PDB entry 8CF8 | electron microscopy, 2.20 A resolution | chains A and I of the 9 polymer chains in the assembly

[Chain A]
Molecule: 16S rRNA
From: Escherichia coli BW25113
Sequence (1540 nucleotides; numbered 1 to 1540; the number before each row is that of its first residue):
     1 AAAUUGAAGAGUUUGAUCAUGGCUCAGAUUGAACGCUGGCGGCAGGCCUA
    51 ACACAUGCAAGUCGAACGGUAACAGGAAGAAGCUUGCUUCUUUGCUGACG
   101 AGUGGCGGACGGGUGAGUAAUGUCUGGGAAACUGCCUGAUGGAGGGGGAU
   151 AACUACUGGAAACGGUAGCUAAUACCGCAUAACGUCGCAAGACCAAAGAG
   201 GGGGACCUUCGGGCCUCUUGCCAUCGGAUGUGCCCAGAUGGGAUUAGCUA
   251 GUAGGUGGGGUAACGGCUCACCUAGGCGACGAUCCCUAGCUGGUCUGAGA
   301 GGAUGACCAGCCACACUGGAACUGAGACACGGUCCAGACUCCUACGGGAG
   351 GCAGCAGUGGGGAAUAUUGCACAAUGGGCGCAAGCCUGAUGCAGCCAUGC
   401 CGCGUGUAUGAAGAAGCCCUUCGGGUUGUAAAGUACUUUCAGCGGGGAGG
   451 AAGGGAGUAAAGUUAAUACCUUUGCUCAUUGACGUUACCCGCAGAAGAAG
   501 CACCGGCUAACUCCGUGCCAGCAGCCXCGGUAAUACGGAGGGUGCAAGCG
   551 UUAAUCGGAAUUACUGGGCGUAAAGCGCACGCAGGCGGUUUGUUAAGUCA
   601 GAUGUGAAAUCCCCGGGCUCAACCUGGGAACUGCAUCUGAUACUGGCAAG
   651 CUUGAGUCUCGUAGAGGGGGGUAGAAUUCCAGGUGUAGCGGUGAAAUGCG
   701 UAGAGAUCUGGAGGAAUACCGGUGGCGAAGGCGGCCCCCUGGACGAAGAC
   751 UGACGCUCAGGUGCGAAAGCGUGGGGAGCAAACAGGAUUAGAUACCCUGG
   801 UAGUCCACGCCGUAAACGAUGUCGACUUGGAGGUUGUGCCCUUGAGGCGU
   851 GGCUUCCGGAGCUAACGCGUUAAGUCGACCGCCUGGGGAGUACGGCCGCA
   901 AGGUUAAAACUCAAAUGAAUUGACGGGGGCCCGCACAAGCGGUGGAGCAU
   951 GUGGUUUAAUUCGAUGXAACGCGAAGAACCUUACCUGGUCUUGACAUCCA
  1001 CGGAAGUUUUCAGAGAUGAGAAUGUGCCUUCGGGAACCGUGAGACAGGUG
  1051 CUGCAUGGCUGUCGUCAGCUCGUGUUGUGAAAUGUUGGGUUAAGUCCCGC
  1101 AACGAGCGCAACCCUUAUCCUUUGUUGCCAGCGGUCCGGCCGGGAACUCA
  1151 AAGGAGACUGCCAGUGAUAAACUGGAGGAAGGUGGGGAUGACGUCAAGUC
  1201 AUCAUGGCCCUUACGACCAGGGCUACACACGUGCUACAAUGGCGCAUACA
  1251 AAGAGAAGCGACCUCGCGAGAGCAAGCGGACCUCAUAAAGUGCGUCGUAG
  1301 UCCGGAUUGGAGUCUGCAACUCGACUCCAUGAAGUCGGAAUCGCUAGUAA
  1351 UCGUGGAUCAGAAUGCCACGGUGAAUACGUUCCCGGGCCUUGUACACACC
  1401 GCCCGUXACACCAUGGGAGUGGGUUGCAAAAGAAGUAGGUAGCUUAACCU
  1451 UCGGGAGGGCGCUUACCACUUUGUGAUUCAUGACUGGGGUGAAGUCGUAA
  1501 CAAGGUAACCGUAGGGGAACCUGCGGUUGGAUCACCUCCU
Unresolved in the structure: 1-929, 1390-1540
Modified positions: PSU (pseudouridine-5'-monophosphate) at position 516, G7M (N7-methyl-guanosine-5'-monophosphate) at position 527, 2MG (2N-methylguanosine-5'-monophosphate) at position 966, 5MC (5-methylcytidine-5'-monophosphate) at position 967, 2MG (2N-methylguanosine-5'-monophosphate) at position 1207, 4OC (4n,o2'-methylcytidine-5'-monophosphate) at position 1402, 5MC (5-methylcytidine-5'-monophosphate) at position 1407, UR3 (3-methyluridine-5'-monophoshate) at position 1498, 2MG (2N-methylguanosine-5'-monophosphate) at position 1516, MA6 (6N-dimethyladenosine-5'-monophoshate) at position 1518, MA6 (6N-dimethyladenosine-5'-monophoshate) at position 1519
Metal / ion sites: Mg2+ site 1 near C934 (its only coordinating residue here); Mg2+ site 2 near A937 (its only coordinating residue here); K+ site 1: U943, G944; K+ site 2: U943, G944, G945; Mg2+ site 3: G944, G945; Mg2+ site 4: A964, U1199; K+ site 3: G971, G1233, U1364; Mg2+ site 5 near C972 (its only coordinating residue here); K+ site 4: G976, C1359, G1361, A1362; K+ site 5: A978, C979; Mg2+ site 6: C979, C980, U981, G1222; Mg2+ site 7 near C980 (its only coordinating residue here); 13 more Mg2+ sites not listed; 7 more K+ sites not listed
Ligand contacts: Eravacycline (YQM): U965, 2MG_966, G1053, C1054, C1195, A1196, A1197, G1198
Reported in the primary citation:
  - Mg2+ coordination through a water molecule: 2MG_966

[Chain I]
Molecule: Small ribosomal subunit protein uS9
From: Escherichia coli BW25113
Reference sequence: P0A7X3 (RS9_ECOLI); residues 1-130 here = UniProt positions 1-130
Amino-acid sequence (130 residues; row label = number of the first residue in the row):
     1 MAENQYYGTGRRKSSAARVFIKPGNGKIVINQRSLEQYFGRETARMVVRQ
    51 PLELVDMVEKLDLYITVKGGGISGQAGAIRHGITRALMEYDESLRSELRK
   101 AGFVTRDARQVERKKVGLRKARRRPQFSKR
Unresolved in the structure: 1-3
Curated features (UniProtKB/Swiss-Prot):
  - mutagenesis: Thr105 to Arg130 (Cold sensitive for growth at 30 degrees Celsius. 350-fold reduced affinity of the 30S subunit P site for certain tRNAs in vitro), Ser128 to Arg130 (Very cold sensitive for growth at 30 degrees Celsius. Almost no P site binding of certain tRNAs in vitro)

[Chain A / chain I interface]
Residue-residue contacts (121; chain A residue first):
  G941(A) with Arg123(I), base contact
  G942(A) with Gln126(I), hydrogen bond to the base
  U943(A) with Gln126(I), hydrogen bond to the sugar
  2MG_966(A) with Lys129(I), hydrogen bond to the sugar
  5MC_967(A) with Phe127(I), phosphate contact
  C970(A) with Arg130(I), hydrogen bond to the base
  U1116(A) with Gln110(I), sugar contact
  A1117(A) with Arg106(I), hydrogen bond to the phosphate; Ala108(I), sugar contact
  U1118(A) with Arg11(I), salt bridge to the phosphate; Arg85(I), hydrogen bond to the phosphate; Arg106(I), salt bridge to the phosphate
  C1119(A) with Arg11(I), salt bridge to the phosphate; Arg85(I), salt bridge to the phosphate
  C1128(A) with Lys68(I), sugar contact
  C1129(A) with Arg18(I), sugar contact
  A1130(A) with Gln5(I), hydrogen bond to the sugar; Arg18(I), salt bridge to the phosphate; Phe20(I), sugar contact; Tyr64(I), hydrogen bond to the phosphate
  A1146(A) with Arg18(I), hydrogen bond to the base
  C1147(A) with Tyr7(I), hydrogen bond to the sugar; Thr9(I), hydrogen bond to the phosphate; Arg18(I), hydrogen bond to the sugar
  U1148(A) with Tyr7(I), sugar contact; Thr9(I), hydrogen bond to the phosphate; Arg11(I), salt bridge to the phosphate; Ala16(I), phosphate contact; Arg18(I), sugar contact; Lys68(I), hydrogen bond to the base
  C1149(A) with Arg11(I), salt bridge to the phosphate; Ala16(I), phosphate contact
  G1178(A) with Arg95(I), phosphate contact; Arg99(I), hydrogen bond to the base
  A1179(A) with Arg95(I), salt bridge to the phosphate; Arg99(I), salt bridge to the phosphate; Val104(I), phosphate contact; Thr105(I), phosphate contact; Arg106(I), hydrogen bond to the sugar
  A1180(A) with Arg99(I), salt bridge to the phosphate; Thr105(I), hydrogen bond to the phosphate
  G1186(A) with Glu112(I), phosphate contact; Arg113(I), sugar contact; Lys115(I), hydrogen bond to the sugar; Arg122(I), salt bridge to the phosphate
  G1187(A) with Arg113(I), sugar contact; Lys115(I), phosphate contact
  C1230(A) with Arg130(I), sugar contact
  G1231(A) with Ser128(I), hydrogen bond to the phosphate; Arg130(I), sugar contact
  U1232(A) with Gln126(I), hydrogen bond to the phosphate; Phe127(I), phosphate contact; Ser128(I), phosphate contact
  G1233(A) with Arg119(I), salt bridge to the phosphate; Pro125(I), phosphate contact; Gln126(I), hydrogen bond to the phosphate
  C1234(A) with Arg119(I), salt bridge to the phosphate
  A1248(A) with Arg33(I), hydrogen bond to the sugar; Tyr38(I), sugar contact; Ile72(I), base contact
  C1249(A) with Arg33(I), salt bridge to the phosphate; Tyr38(I), sugar contact; Gly70(I), hydrogen bond to the sugar; Gly71(I), sugar contact; Gln75(I), hydrogen bond to the phosphate
  A1250(A) with Ser14(I), hydrogen bond to the sugar; Lys68(I), phosphate contact; Gly69(I), hydrogen bond to the phosphate; Gly70(I), hydrogen bond to the sugar; Gln75(I), phosphate contact
  A1251(A) with Ser14(I), sugar contact; Gly69(I), phosphate contact
  C1342(A) with Gln126(I), sugar contact; Phe127(I), hydrogen bond to the sugar
  G1343(A) with Arg123(I), hydrogen bond to the sugar; Arg124(I), hydrogen bond to the sugar; Phe127(I), phosphate contact
  C1344(A) with Arg122(I), sugar contact; Arg124(I), salt bridge to the phosphate
  U1345(A) with Arg122(I), salt bridge to the phosphate
  A1346(A) with Arg122(I), salt bridge to the phosphate
  G1347(A) with Arg12(I), hydrogen bond to the base; Lys13(I), base contact; Arg109(I), hydrogen bond to the base; Gln110(I), sugar contact; Val111(I), sugar contact
  U1348(A) with Val111(I), phosphate contact; Glu112(I), hydrogen bond to the phosphate; Arg122(I), phosphate contact
  A1349(A) with Lys120(I), salt bridge to the phosphate; Ala121(I), phosphate contact; Arg122(I), hydrogen bond to the phosphate; Arg123(I), hydrogen bond to the phosphate
  A1350(A) with Lys120(I), salt bridge to the phosphate; Arg123(I), salt bridge to the phosphate
  U1351(A) with Lys120(I), hydrogen bond to the base
  C1367(A) with Lys114(I), salt bridge to the phosphate; Val116(I), phosphate contact; Gly117(I), hydrogen bond to the phosphate; Leu118(I), phosphate contact
  A1368(A) with Arg113(I), salt bridge to the phosphate; Lys114(I), salt bridge to the phosphate; Lys115(I), phosphate contact; Val116(I), hydrogen bond to the phosphate
  C1369(A) with Arg113(I), phosphate contact; Lys114(I), hydrogen bond to the phosphate
  G1370(A) with Ser14(I), hydrogen bond to the phosphate; Val111(I), phosphate contact
  G1371(A) with Lys13(I), phosphate contact; Ser14(I), hydrogen bond to the phosphate; Gly70(I), phosphate contact; Gly71(I), hydrogen bond to the phosphate; Val111(I), phosphate contact
  U1372(A) with Lys13(I), salt bridge to the phosphate; Gly71(I), phosphate contact; Ile72(I), hydrogen bond to the phosphate; Ser73(I), hydrogen bond to the phosphate; Gly74(I), hydrogen bond to the phosphate
  G1373(A) with Lys13(I), hydrogen bond to the base; Arg41(I), salt bridge to the phosphate; Ser73(I), hydrogen bond to the phosphate
Interface residues without a listed pair, chain A (54 interface residues in all): A968, A969, G1131, G1184, G1365, C1366
Interface residues without a listed pair, chain I (53 interface residues in all): Lys22, Thr66

[In short]
54 residues of chain A face 53 of chain I across their interface; the contacts include 47 hydrogen bonds and
25 salt bridges. Polar contacts include G942(A)-Gln126(I), C970(A)-Arg130(I) and A1146(A)-Arg18(I). Chain A
binds Eravacycline. UniProt lists 3 mutagenesis sites on chain I. From the paper: water-mediated Mg2+
coordination by 2MG_966(A).
Here chain A is 16S rRNA and chain I is Small ribosomal subunit protein uS9, both from Escherichia coli
BW25113. Entry 8CF8 (Eravacycline bound to the 30S head) was determined by electron microscopy together with
8CA7, 8CAI, 8CEP, 8CF1, 8CGI, 8CGJ, 8CGR and 8CGU from the same study.
